Entry 7SG0 (X-ray diffraction, 3.00 A resolution); this record covers chains A and C of the 5 polymer chains in the assembly.

[Chain A]
Name: HLA class II histocompatibility antigen, DQ alpha 1 chain
Organism: Homo sapiens
UniProtKB: P01909 (DQA1_HUMAN); the construct lacks a stretch of the UniProt sequence and is renumbered around it, so the offset changes along the chain: -1 to 9 = UniProt 24-34; 10-52 = UniProt 36-78; 54-181 = UniProt 79-206
Amino-acid sequence (183 residues; row label = number of the first residue in the row; note: 1 number in that range is skipped by the numbering (no residue carries it; nothing is unmodelled there); numbers below 1 keep their minus sign (Glu-1 is residue -1)):
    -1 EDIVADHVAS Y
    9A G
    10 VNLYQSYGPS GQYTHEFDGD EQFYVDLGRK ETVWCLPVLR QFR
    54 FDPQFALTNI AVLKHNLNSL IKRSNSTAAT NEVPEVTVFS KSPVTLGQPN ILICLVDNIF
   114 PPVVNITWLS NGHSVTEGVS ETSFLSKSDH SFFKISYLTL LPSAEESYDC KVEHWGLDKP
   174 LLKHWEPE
Disordered / not traced: -1 to 0, 181
Cystine bridges: Cys107-Cys163
Glycans and other covalent adducts: N-acetylglucosamine (NAG) linked to Asn118
UniProt features mapped onto this chain:
  - region: Glu179 to Glu181 (Connecting peptide)
  - glycosylation (N-linked (GlcNAc...) asparagine): Asn78, Asn118

[Chain C]
Name: DQ2-glia-omega1 peptide
Organism: Homo sapiens
Amino-acid sequence (11 residues; row label = number of the first residue in the row; numbering starts at 0):
     0 QPFPQPEQPF P

[Interface between chain A and chain C]
Pairs across the interface - 24 pairs, chain A then chain C:
  Tyr9(A) with Gln4(C)
  Tyr22(A) with Pro3(C)
  His24(A) with Pro3(C)
  Trp43(A) with Pro1(C), hydrophobic
  Gln50(A) with Gln0(C)
  Phe51(A) with Gln0(C); Pro1(C)
  Arg52(A) with Gln0(C)
  Phe54(A) with Pro1(C); Pro3(C), hydrophobic
  Phe58(A) with Pro3(C), hydrophobic; Pro5(C)
  Asn62(A) with Gln4(C); Pro5(C); Glu6(C), hydrogen bond (side chain-backbone)
  Val65(A) with Glu6(C); Pro8(C), hydrophobic
  His68(A) with Phe9(C)
  Asn69(A) with Glu6(C); Gln7(C), hydrogen bond (side chain-backbone); Pro8(C); Phe9(C), hydrogen bond (side chain-backbone)
  Ser72(A) with Phe9(C)
  Leu73(A) with Phe9(C), hydrophobic
Interface residues without a listed pair, chain A (16 interface residues in all): Leu66

[In short]
The interface between chain A and chain C involves 16 residues on one side and 9 on the other; the contacts
include 3 hydrogen bonds. Among the polar pairs are Asn62(A)-Glu6(C), Asn69(A)-Gln7(C) and Asn69(A)-Phe9(C).
N-acetylglucosamine is covalently linked to Asn118(A).
Here chain A is HLA class II histocompatibility antigen, DQ alpha 1 chain and chain C is DQ2-glia-omega1
peptide, both from Homo sapiens. Entry 7SG0 (W316 TCR in complex with HLA-DQ2-omega1) was determined by X-ray
diffraction (same publication as 7SG1 and 7SG2).
